PDB entry 5D0V | X-ray diffraction, 2.90 A resolution | chains O and P of the 28 polymer chains in the assembly

Chain O:
Molecule: Proteasome subunit alpha type-2
Organism: Saccharomyces cerevisiae (strain ATCC 204508 / S288c)
Notes: EC 3.4.25.1
UniProt: P23639 (PSA2_YEAST); residues 1-250 here = UniProt positions 1-250
Sequence (250 residues; row label = number of the first residue in the row):
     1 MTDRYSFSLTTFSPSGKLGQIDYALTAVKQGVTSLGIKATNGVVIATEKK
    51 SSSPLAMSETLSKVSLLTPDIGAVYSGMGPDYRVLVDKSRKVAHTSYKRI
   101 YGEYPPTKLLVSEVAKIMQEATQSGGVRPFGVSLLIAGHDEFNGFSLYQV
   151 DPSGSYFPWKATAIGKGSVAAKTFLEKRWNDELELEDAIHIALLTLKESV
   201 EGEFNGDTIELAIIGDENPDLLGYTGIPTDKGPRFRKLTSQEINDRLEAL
Swiss-Prot annotation at these positions:
  - cross-link: K108 (Glycyl lysine isopeptide (Lys-Gly) (interchain with G-Cter in ubiquitin))

Chain P:
Molecule: Proteasome subunit alpha type-3
Organism: Saccharomyces cerevisiae (strain ATCC 204508 / S288c)
Notes: EC 3.4.25.1
UniProt: P23638 (PSA3_YEAST); residues 0-257 here correspond to UniProt positions 1-258 (UniProt number = residue number + 1)
Sequence (258 residues; row label = number of the first residue in the row; numbering starts at 0):
     0 MGSRRYDSRTTIFSPEGRLYQVEYALESISHAGTAIGIMASDGIVLAAER
    50 KVTSTLLEQDTSTEKLYKLNDKIAVAVAGLTADAEILINTARIHAQNYLK
   100 TYNEDIPVEILVRRLSDIKQGYTQHGGLRPFGVSFIYAGYDDRYGYQLYT
   150 SNPSGNYTGWKAISVGANTSAAQTLLQMDYKDDMKVDDAIELALKTLSKT
   200 TDSSALTYDRLEFATIRKGANDGEVYQKIFKPQEIKDILVKTGITKKDED
   250 EEADEDMK
Disordered / not traced: 0, 245-257
Swiss-Prot annotation at these positions:
  - cross-link (Glycyl lysine isopeptide (Lys-Gly)): K99 (interchain with G-Cter in ubiquitin), K198 (interchain with G-Cter in ubiquitin), K230 (interchain with G-Cter in ubiquitin)

How chain O and chain P interact:
Residue-residue contacts - 61 pairs, chain O then chain P:
  R4(O) - S2(P)
  Y5(O) - S2(P)
  Y5(O) - Y5(P)
  S6(O) - G125(P)
  S6(O) - L127(P)
  F7(O) - S2(P)
  F7(O) - Y5(P)
  F7(O) - D6(P)
  F7(O) - G126(P)
  S8(O) - G126(P)  hydrogen bond (backbone-backbone)
  S8(O) - L127(P)
  S8(O) - R128(P)  hydrogen bond (side chain-backbone)
  T10(O) - R128(P)
  T11(O) - S7(P)
  T11(O) - T9(P)
  T11(O) - Q20(P)
  F12(O) - Q20(P)  hydrogen bond (backbone-side chain)
  F12(O) - Y23(P)
  F12(O) - A24(P)  hydrophobic
  F12(O) - R128(P)
  F12(O) - P129(P)
  F12(O) - G131(P)
  S13(O) - Y23(P)
  P14(O) - Y23(P)  hydrophobic
  P14(O) - E26(P)
  S15(O) - E26(P)
  G16(O) - Y23(P)
  G16(O) - S27(P)  hydrogen bond (backbone-side chain)
  L18(O) - R128(P)
  K38(O) - E57(P)  salt bridge
  S112(O) - E84(P)
  K116(O) - I85(P)
  Q119(O) - A81(P)
  Q119(O) - D82(P)  hydrogen bond
  Q119(O) - I85(P)
  Q119(O) - R128(P)
  T122(O) - R128(P)  hydrogen bond (backbone-side chain)
  Q123(O) - Y121(P)
  Q123(O) - L127(P)
  Q123(O) - R128(P)  hydrogen bond (side chain-backbone)
  Q123(O) - F130(P)
  G125(O) - L127(P)
  S153(O) - A81(P)
  G154(O) - A81(P)
  S155(O) - A81(P)
  Y156(O) - E84(P)  hydrogen bond
  P158(O) - L56(P)
  P158(O) - E57(P)  hydrogen bond (backbone-backbone)
  P158(O) - T60(P)
  P158(O) - S61(P)
  W159(O) - S53(P)
  W159(O) - L55(P)
  W159(O) - L56(P)
  K160(O) - T54(P)
  K160(O) - L55(P)  hydrogen bond (backbone-backbone)
  K160(O) - L56(P)
  K160(O) - E57(P)
  A161(O) - L55(P)
  L175(O) - L55(P)  hydrophobic
  E176(O) - T54(P)
  E176(O) - L55(P)
Also at the interface, not in a pair above, chain O (34 interface residues in all): S124, Y148, F157, W179
Also at the interface, not in a pair above, chain P (32 interface residues in all): H30, L79, T80

Summary:
34 residues of chain O face 32 of chain P across their interface, with 10 hydrogen bonds and 1 salt bridge.
Among the polar pairs are K38(O)-E57(P), S8(O)-R128(P) and F12(O)-Q20(P).
Here chain O is Proteasome subunit alpha type-2 and chain P is Proteasome subunit alpha type-3, both from
Saccharomyces cerevisiae (strain ATCC 204508 / S288c). Entry 5D0V (Yeast 20S proteasome beta5-T1C mutant in
complex with Carfilzomib) was determined by X-ray diffraction together with 5CZ4, 5CZ5, 5CZ6, 5CZ7, 5CZ8, 5CZ9
and 16 further entries from the same study.
